PDB entry 7DV2 | X-ray diffraction, 3.10 A resolution | chains B and D of the 6 polymer chains in the assembly

== Chain B (and D) ==
Molecule: SegB
Source organism: Saccharolobus solfataricus (strain ATCC 35092 / DSM 1617 / JCM 11322 / P2)
Notes: chain D of this document is another copy of the same molecule, construct and numbering; everything in this record applies to it too
UniProt: Q981B2 (Q981B2_SACS2); residues 34-109 here = UniProt positions 34-109
Amino-acid sequence (83 residues; row label = number of the first residue in the row):
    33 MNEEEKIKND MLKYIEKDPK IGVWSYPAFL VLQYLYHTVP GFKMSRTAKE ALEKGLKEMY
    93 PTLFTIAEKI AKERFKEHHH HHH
Not modelled in the structure: 33-34, 109-115
Differences from the reference sequence: initiating methionine (33); expression tag (110-115)
From the paper describing this entry:
  - binding site for the 21-nt DNA strand: Lys52, Trp56, Lys75, Ser77, Arg78, Lys81
  - mutagenesis - K52A: abolished binding to DNA
  - self-association interface (contacts with another copy of this molecule); pairs are residue here / residue on that copy: Tyr68-Gly73 (hydrogen bond), Tyr68-Lys75 (hydrogen bond), Pro72-Pro72 (hydrophobic contact)
  - mutagenesis - P72G: decreased binding to adjacent DNA region

== Chain B / chain D interface ==
Contacting residue pairs - 12 pairs, chain B then chain D:
  Tyr68(B) - Pro72(D)
  Tyr68(B) - Gly73(D)
  Tyr68(B) - Lys75(D)
  His69(B) - Pro72(D)
  Thr70(B) - Pro72(D)
  Pro72(B) - Tyr68(D)
  Pro72(B) - His69(D)
  Pro72(B) - Thr70(D)
  Pro72(B) - Val71(D)
  Pro72(B) - Pro72(D)  hydrophobic
  Gly73(B) - Tyr68(D)  hydrogen bond (backbone-backbone)
  Lys75(B) - Tyr68(D)  hydrogen bond
Also at the interface, not in a pair above, chain B (7 interface residues in all): Val71

== Summary ==
The chain B/chain D interface involves 7 residues from each chain; the contacts include 2 hydrogen bonds.
Among the polar pairs are Lys75(B)-Tyr68(D) and Gly73(B)-Tyr68(D). The paper reports a binding site for the
21-nt DNA strand at Lys52(B), Trp56(B) and Lys75(B) among others; K52A of chain B abolishes binding to DNA.
Both chains are SegB (Saccharolobus solfataricus (strain ATCC 35092 / DSM 1617 / JCM 11322 / P2)). Entry 7DV2
(Structure of Sulfolobus solfataricus SegB-DNA complex) was determined by X-ray diffraction together with 7DUT
and 7DWR from the same study.
